PDB entry 9CAK | electron microscopy, 3.01 A resolution | chains A and D of the 4 polymer chains in the assembly

[Chain A]
Molecule: DNA topoisomerase 3-beta-1
Source organism: Homo sapiens
Notes: EC 5.6.2.1
UniProt: O95985 (TOP3B_HUMAN); numbering as in UniProt (aligned over 1-611)
Sequence (612 residues; row label = number of the first residue in the row; numbering starts at 0):
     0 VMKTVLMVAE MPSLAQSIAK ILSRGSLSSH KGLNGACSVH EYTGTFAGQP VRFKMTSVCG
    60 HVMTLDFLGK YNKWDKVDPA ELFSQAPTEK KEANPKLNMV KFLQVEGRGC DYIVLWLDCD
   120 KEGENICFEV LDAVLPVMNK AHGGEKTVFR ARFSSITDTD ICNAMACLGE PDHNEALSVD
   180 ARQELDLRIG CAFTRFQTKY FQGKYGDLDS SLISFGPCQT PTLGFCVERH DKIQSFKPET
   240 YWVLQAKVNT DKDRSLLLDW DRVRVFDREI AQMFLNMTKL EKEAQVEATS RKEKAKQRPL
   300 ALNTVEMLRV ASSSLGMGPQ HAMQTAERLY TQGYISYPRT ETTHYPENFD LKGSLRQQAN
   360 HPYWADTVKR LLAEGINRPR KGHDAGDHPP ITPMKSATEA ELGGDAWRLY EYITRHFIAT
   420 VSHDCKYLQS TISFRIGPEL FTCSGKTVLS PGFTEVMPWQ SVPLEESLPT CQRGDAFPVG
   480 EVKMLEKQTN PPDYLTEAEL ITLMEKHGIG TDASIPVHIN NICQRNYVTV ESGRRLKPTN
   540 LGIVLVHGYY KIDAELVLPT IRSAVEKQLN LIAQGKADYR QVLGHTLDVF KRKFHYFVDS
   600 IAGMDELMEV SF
Sequence notes: expression tag (0); engineered mutation Met10 (Lys in O95985)
Modified / non-standard residues: Tyr336 (O-phosphotyrosine; PTR)
Metal / ion sites: Mn2+ site 1: Glu9, Asp117; Mn2+ site 2: Glu340, Asp511
Curated features (UniProtKB/Swiss-Prot):
  - active site: Tyr336 (O-(5'-phospho-DNA)-tyrosine intermediate)
What the authors report for this chain:
  - mutagenesis - K10M: abolished catalytic activity
  - mutagenesis - K10M: decreased catalytic activity on RNA (citing earlier work)

[Chain D]
Molecule: 7-nt DNA strand
Sequence (7 nucleotides; numbered -2 to 4; the number before each row is that of its first residue; numbers below 1 keep their minus sign (DG-2 is residue -2)):
    -2 GACAGAT

[Chain A / chain D interface]
Pairs across the interface - 43 pairs, chain A then chain D:
  Glu9(A) - DT4(D)  phosphate contact
  His60(A) - DT4(D)  sugar contact
  Thr63(A) - DA1(D)  base contact
  Thr63(A) - DG2(D)  base contact
  Leu64(A) - DA1(D)  base contact
  Asp65(A) - DC0(D)  hydrogen bond to the base
  Asn71(A) - DC0(D)  hydrogen bond to the base
  Trp73(A) - DA-1(D)  stacking on the base
  Trp73(A) - DC0(D)  base contact
  Glu121(A) - DT4(D)  sugar contact
  Arg181(A) - DA3(D)  sugar contact
  Gln182(A) - DG2(D)  base contact
  Asp185(A) - DA1(D)  base contact
  Asp185(A) - DG2(D)  sugar contact
  Leu186(A) - DA1(D)  base contact
  Gly189(A) - DA1(D)  sugar contact
  Cys190(A) - DC0(D)  base contact
  Thr193(A) - DA1(D)  sugar contact
  Arg194(A) - DC0(D)  hydrogen bond to the base
  Thr197(A) - DA-1(D)  base contact
  Gln201(A) - DA-1(D)  base contact
  Leu211(A) - DC0(D)  sugar contact
  Ser213(A) - DC0(D)  phosphate contact
  Ser213(A) - DA1(D)  hydrogen bond to the phosphate
  Phe214(A) - DA1(D)  sugar contact
  Gly215(A) - DA1(D)  phosphate contact
  Gly215(A) - DG2(D)  phosphate contact
  Pro216(A) - DA1(D)  phosphate contact
  Pro216(A) - DG2(D)  phosphate contact
  Cys217(A) - DG2(D)  hydrogen bond to the phosphate
  Gln218(A) - DA1(D)  hydrogen bond to the phosphate
  Gln218(A) - DG2(D)  hydrogen bond to the phosphate
  Tyr336(A) - DT4(D)  phosphate contact
  Gly509(A) - DA3(D)  phosphate contact
  Thr510(A) - DA3(D)  phosphate contact
  Thr510(A) - DT4(D)  phosphate contact
  Ala512(A) - DT4(D)  base contact
  Ser513(A) - DA3(D)  hydrogen bond to the phosphate
  His517(A) - DG2(D)  salt bridge to the phosphate
  His517(A) - DA3(D)  salt bridge to the phosphate
  Arg524(A) - DA1(D)  salt bridge to the phosphate
  Arg561(A) - DG2(D)  hydrogen bond to the phosphate
  Arg561(A) - DA3(D)  salt bridge to the phosphate
Also at the interface, not in a pair above, chain A (36 interface residues in all): Gly59, Phe66, Ile125

[Summary]
The interface between chain A and chain D involves 36 residues on one side and 6 on the other, with 9 hydrogen
bonds, 4 salt bridges and 1 aromatic stacking contact. Polar pairs include Asp65(A)-DC0(D), Asn71(A)-DC0(D)
and Arg194(A)-DC0(D). From the paper: K10M of chain A abolishes catalytic activity; K10M of chain A reduces
catalytic activity on RNA.
Here chain A is DNA topoisomerase 3-beta-1 (Homo sapiens) and chain D is a 7-nt DNA strand. Entry 9CAK (Human
TOP3B-TDRD3 core complex in DNA rejoining state with ssDNA 5'-GACAGATATT-3) was determined by electron
microscopy, deposited together with 9C9W, 9C9Y, 9CA0, 9CA1, 9CA4, 9CAG and 3 further entries.
